PDB entry 6GY2 | X-ray diffraction, 3.11 A resolution | chains A and D

[Chain A]
Molecule: Serine/threonine-protein kinase PLK1
From: Homo sapiens
Notes: EC 2.7.11.21
Reference sequence: P53350 (PLK1_HUMAN); residues 365-603 here = UniProt positions 365-603
Amino-acid sequence (245 residues; each row starts with the number of its first residue):
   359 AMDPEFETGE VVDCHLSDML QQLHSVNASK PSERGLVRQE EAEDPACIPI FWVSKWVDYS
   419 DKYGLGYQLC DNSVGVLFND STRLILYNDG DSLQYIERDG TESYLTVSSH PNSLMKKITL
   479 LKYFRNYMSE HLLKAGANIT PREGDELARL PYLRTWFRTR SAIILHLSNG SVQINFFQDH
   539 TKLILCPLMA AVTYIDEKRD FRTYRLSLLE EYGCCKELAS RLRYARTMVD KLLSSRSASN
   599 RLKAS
Unresolved in the structure: 359-369, 594-603
Sequence notes: expression tag (359-364)
Curated features (UniProtKB/Swiss-Prot):
  - region: A493 to R507 (Linker), H538 to K540 (Important for interaction with phosphorylated proteins)
  - modified residue: S375 (Phosphoserine), S450 (Phosphoserine), T498 (Phosphothreonine)
  - cross-link: K492 (Glycyl lysine isopeptide (Lys-Gly) (interchain with G-Cter in ubiquitin))
  - mutagenesis: W414 (W414F: Abolishes interaction with CDC25C and reduces centrosomal localization; W414F: No effect on centrosomal localization, nor on S-phase progression; when asscociated with A-427 ...), V415 (V415A: Loss of centrosomal localization and of S-phase progression; when associated with A- 414 and A-427), L427 (L427A: No effect on centrosomal localization, nor on S-phase progression; when associated with A-414. Loss of centrosomal localization and of S-phase progression; when associated with A- 414 and A-415), K492 (K492R: Severe mitotic defects leading to prometaphase delay. Increased localization at kinetochores leading to increased levels of phosphorylated BUBR1), H538 (H538A: In pincer mutant; loss of centrosomal location and decreased interaction with phosphorylated CDC25C and BUB1; when associated with M-540), K540 (K540M: In pincer mutant; loss of centrosomal location and decreased interaction with phosphorylated CDC25C and BUB1; when associated with A-538)

[Chain D]
Molecule: Phosphopeptide of BRCA2
Amino-acid sequence (17 residues; row label = number of the first residue in the row):
   194 WSSSLATPPT LSSTVLI
Unresolved in the structure: 194-198
Modified positions: T207 (phosphothreonine; TPO)
Reported in the primary citation:
  - specificity-determining residues: S206
  - post-translational modification sites: T207
  - disease-associated variants - S206C: decreased binding to PLK1
  - mutagenesis - T207A: abolished binding to Serine/threonine-protein kinase PLK1 (chain A)
  - mutagenesis - T207D: unchanged binding to Serine/threonine-protein kinase PLK1 (chain A)
  - mutagenesis - S206C, T207A: decreased binding to PLK1

[Chain A / chain D interface]
Residue-residue contacts - 26 pairs, chain A then chain D:
  K413(A) with S206(D)
  W414(A) with L204(D); S205(D); S206(D), hydrogen bond (backbone-side chain)
  V415(A) with P202(D), hydrophobic; L204(D)
  D416(A) with P202(D); T203(D), hydrogen bond (backbone-backbone); L204(D), hydrogen bond (backbone-backbone)
  Y417(A) with T200(D), hydrogen bond (side chain-backbone); P201(D); P202(D)
  Y485(A) with P202(D)
  E488(A) with L209(D)
  H489(A) with V208(D); L209(D), hydrogen bond (backbone-backbone)
  L490(A) with S205(D); S206(D); T207(D); L209(D)
  L491(A) with T207(D), hydrogen bond (backbone-backbone); L209(D), hydrophobic
  R516(A) with L204(D)
  H538(A) with T207(D)
  K540(A) with T207(D)
  R557(A) with T207(D)
Interface residues without a listed pair, chain A (18 interface residues in all): D419, S487, F534, F535
From the paper, about this interface:
  - pairs named by the authors: W414(A)-S206(D) (backbone contact), H538(A)-T207(D) (hydrogen bond), K540(A)-T207(D) (hydrogen bond), R557(A)-T207(D)

[In short]
18 residues of chain A face 10 of chain D across their interface, with 6 hydrogen bonds. Polar pairs include
W414(A)-S206(D), Y417(A)-T200(D) and D416(A)-T203(D). The paper describes a backbone contact between W414(A)
and S206(D); hydrogen bonds between H538(A) and T207(D) and K540(A) and T207(D); a contact between R557(A) and
T207(D). From the paper: S206C and T207A of chain D reduce binding to PLK1; the specificity determinant
S206(D).
Chain A is Serine/threonine-protein kinase PLK1 (Homo sapiens) and chain D is Phosphopeptide of BRCA2; the
structure, Crystal structure of human Plk1-PBD in complex with WSSSLATPPTLSSpTVLI phosphopeptide from BRCA2,
was determined by X-ray diffraction.
